Entry 7MET (electron microscopy, 3.97 A resolution); this record covers chains A and B.

Chain A (and B):
Molecule: ATP-dependent lipid A-core flippase
Organism: Acinetobacter baumannii
Notes: EC 7.5.2.6; chain B of this document is another copy of the same molecule, construct and numbering; everything in this record applies to it too
UniProtKB: A0A0B9X4I2 (A0A0B9X4I2_ACIBA); residues 1-575 here = UniProt positions 1-575
Amino-acid sequence (607 residues; numbered -31 to 575; the number before each row is that of its first residue; numbers below 1 keep their minus sign (Met-31 is residue -31)):
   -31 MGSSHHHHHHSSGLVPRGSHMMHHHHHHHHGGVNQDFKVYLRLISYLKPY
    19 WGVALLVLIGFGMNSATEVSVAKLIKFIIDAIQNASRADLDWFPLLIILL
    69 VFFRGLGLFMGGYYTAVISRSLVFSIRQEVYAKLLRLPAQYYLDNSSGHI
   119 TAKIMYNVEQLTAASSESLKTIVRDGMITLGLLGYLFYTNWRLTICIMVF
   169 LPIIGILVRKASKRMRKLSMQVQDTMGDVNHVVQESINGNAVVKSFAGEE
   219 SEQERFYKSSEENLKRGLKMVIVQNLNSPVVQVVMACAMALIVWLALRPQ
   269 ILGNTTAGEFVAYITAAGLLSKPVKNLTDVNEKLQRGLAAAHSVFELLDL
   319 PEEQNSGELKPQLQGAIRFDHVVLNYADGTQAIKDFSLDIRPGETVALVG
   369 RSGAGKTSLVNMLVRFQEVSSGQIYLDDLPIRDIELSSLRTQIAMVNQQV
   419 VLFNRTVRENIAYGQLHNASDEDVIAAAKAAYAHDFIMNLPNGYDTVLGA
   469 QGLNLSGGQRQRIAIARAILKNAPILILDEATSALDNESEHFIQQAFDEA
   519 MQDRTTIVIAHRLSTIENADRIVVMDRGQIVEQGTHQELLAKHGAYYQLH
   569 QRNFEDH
Disordered / not traced: -31 to 6, 571-575 (chain B: -31 to 6, 166-274, 571-575)
Construct notes: initiating methionine (-31); expression tag (-30 to 0); conflict Val1 (Met in A0A0B9X4I2)
Residues lining bound ligands:
  - Z5G (2-(4-chlorobenzamido)-4,5,6,7-tetrahydro-1-benzothiophene-3-carboxylic acid), molecule 1: Glu36, Val39, Leu68, Val69, Arg72, Thr283, Gly286, Leu287, Lys290
  - Z5G, molecule 2: Gln250, Met253, Ala254, Met257, Ile282, Ala285, Gly286, Leu288, Ser289, Val292
From the paper describing this entry:
  - binding site for Z5G: Arg72, Lys290
  - mutagenesis - R72A, R72A/K290A, K290A: decreased catalytic activity on Z5G
  - conformationally variable residues (helix shift): Lys290

Interface between chain A and chain B:
Pairs across the interface - 69 pairs, chain A then chain B:
  Ile43(A) with Val279(B), hydrophobic
  Ile46(A) with Phe278(B), hydrophobic
  Ile47(A) with Ile47(B), hydrophobic
  Ile50(A) with Ala275(B), hydrophobic
  Gln51(A) with Gln51(B)
  Phe61(A) with Phe278(B), hydrophobic
  Leu76(A) with Lys293(B)
  Gly116(A) with Gly116(B)
  Tyr124(A) with Tyr124(B), hydrophobic; Glu127(B)
  Glu127(A) with Tyr124(B)
  Met194(A) with Met123(B), hydrophobic; Glu127(B)
  Asn198(A) with Thr119(B), hydrogen bond; Met123(B)
  Gln202(A) with Ser115(B)
  Glu203(A) with Asn422(B)
  Ser204(A) with Tyr99(B), hydrogen bond
  Ile205(A) with Leu102(B), hydrophobic; Ser115(B); Ile118(B), hydrophobic
  Asn206(A) with Ser115(B)
  Asn208(A) with Tyr110(B), hydrogen bond
  Lys212(A) with Arg408(B)
  Ser213(A) with Arg408(B); Ile411(B); Met413(B), hydrogen bond (side chain-backbone)
  Phe214(A) with Ala412(B), hydrophobic; Met413(B); Gly432(B)
  Ala215(A) with Gly432(B)
  Glu217(A) with Leu103(B)
  Glu220(A) with Tyr99(B), hydrogen bond
  Gln221(A) with Gln96(B); Ala100(B); Leu103(B)
  Arg223(A) with Arg423(B)
  Phe224(A) with Arg95(B); Gln96(B); Tyr99(B), hydrophobic
  Tyr225(A) with Phe92(B), hydrophobic; Gln96(B)
  Ser228(A) with Phe92(B)
  Leu232(A) with Phe92(B), hydrophobic
  Leu236(A) with Arg88(B)
  Val239(A) with Ala84(B), hydrophobic
  Ile240(A) with Tyr81(B), hydrophobic
  Asn243(A) with Phe77(B); Gly80(B); Tyr81(B), hydrogen bond (side chain-backbone)
  Leu244(A) with Phe77(B), hydrophobic
  Pro247(A) with Gly73(B); Phe77(B), hydrophobic
  Ala254(A) with Val69(B), hydrophobic
  Ala258(A) with Pro62(B); Ile66(B), hydrophobic
  Leu265(A) with Leu58(B), hydrophobic
  Pro267(A) with Arg55(B)
  Leu270(A) with Arg55(B)
  Ala275(A) with Ile50(B), hydrophobic
  Phe278(A) with Ile50(B), hydrophobic
  Val279(A) with Ile47(B), hydrophobic; Ile50(B), hydrophobic
  Thr283(A) with Ile43(B)
  Ser289(A) with Arg72(B), hydrogen bond
  Lys290(A) with Glu36(B); Leu287(B); Lys290(B)
  Leu473(A) with Asp112(B)
Also at the interface, not in a pair above, chain A (62 interface residues in all): Arg72, His117, Ala120, Val197, Val201, Asn231, Met238, Val251, Cys255, Trp262, Ile282, Lys293, Gln417, Gln469
Also at the interface, not in a pair above, chain B (64 interface residues in all): Ile46, Asp59, Phe61, Phe70, Leu76, Ser89, Ala107, Ser114, His117, Ala120, Lys121, Ile122, Ile282, Thr283, Ser289, Tyr431, Arg485, Lys489

Overview:
The interface between chain A and chain B involves 62 residues on one side and 64 on the other; the contacts
include 7 hydrogen bonds. Among the polar pairs are Asn198(A)-Thr119(B), Ser204(A)-Tyr99(B) and
Asn208(A)-Tyr110(B). The paper reports a binding site for Z5G at Arg72(A) and Lys290(A); R72A, R72A/K290A and
K290A of chain A reduce catalytic activity on Z5G.
Chain A and chain B are both ATP-dependent lipid A-core flippase (Acinetobacter baumannii); the structure, A.
baumannii MsbA in complex with TBT1 decoupler, was determined by electron microscopy, deposited together with
7MEW and 7RIT.
